Entry 5M5X (electron microscopy, 4.00 A resolution); this record covers chains B and R of the 17 polymer chains in the assembly.

== Chain B ==
Molecule: DNA-directed RNA polymerase I subunit RPA135
Organism: Saccharomyces cerevisiae
Notes: EC 2.7.7.6
UniProtKB: P22138 (RPA2_YEAST); numbering as in UniProt (aligned over 1-1203)
Amino-acid sequence (1203 residues; each row starts with the number of its first residue):
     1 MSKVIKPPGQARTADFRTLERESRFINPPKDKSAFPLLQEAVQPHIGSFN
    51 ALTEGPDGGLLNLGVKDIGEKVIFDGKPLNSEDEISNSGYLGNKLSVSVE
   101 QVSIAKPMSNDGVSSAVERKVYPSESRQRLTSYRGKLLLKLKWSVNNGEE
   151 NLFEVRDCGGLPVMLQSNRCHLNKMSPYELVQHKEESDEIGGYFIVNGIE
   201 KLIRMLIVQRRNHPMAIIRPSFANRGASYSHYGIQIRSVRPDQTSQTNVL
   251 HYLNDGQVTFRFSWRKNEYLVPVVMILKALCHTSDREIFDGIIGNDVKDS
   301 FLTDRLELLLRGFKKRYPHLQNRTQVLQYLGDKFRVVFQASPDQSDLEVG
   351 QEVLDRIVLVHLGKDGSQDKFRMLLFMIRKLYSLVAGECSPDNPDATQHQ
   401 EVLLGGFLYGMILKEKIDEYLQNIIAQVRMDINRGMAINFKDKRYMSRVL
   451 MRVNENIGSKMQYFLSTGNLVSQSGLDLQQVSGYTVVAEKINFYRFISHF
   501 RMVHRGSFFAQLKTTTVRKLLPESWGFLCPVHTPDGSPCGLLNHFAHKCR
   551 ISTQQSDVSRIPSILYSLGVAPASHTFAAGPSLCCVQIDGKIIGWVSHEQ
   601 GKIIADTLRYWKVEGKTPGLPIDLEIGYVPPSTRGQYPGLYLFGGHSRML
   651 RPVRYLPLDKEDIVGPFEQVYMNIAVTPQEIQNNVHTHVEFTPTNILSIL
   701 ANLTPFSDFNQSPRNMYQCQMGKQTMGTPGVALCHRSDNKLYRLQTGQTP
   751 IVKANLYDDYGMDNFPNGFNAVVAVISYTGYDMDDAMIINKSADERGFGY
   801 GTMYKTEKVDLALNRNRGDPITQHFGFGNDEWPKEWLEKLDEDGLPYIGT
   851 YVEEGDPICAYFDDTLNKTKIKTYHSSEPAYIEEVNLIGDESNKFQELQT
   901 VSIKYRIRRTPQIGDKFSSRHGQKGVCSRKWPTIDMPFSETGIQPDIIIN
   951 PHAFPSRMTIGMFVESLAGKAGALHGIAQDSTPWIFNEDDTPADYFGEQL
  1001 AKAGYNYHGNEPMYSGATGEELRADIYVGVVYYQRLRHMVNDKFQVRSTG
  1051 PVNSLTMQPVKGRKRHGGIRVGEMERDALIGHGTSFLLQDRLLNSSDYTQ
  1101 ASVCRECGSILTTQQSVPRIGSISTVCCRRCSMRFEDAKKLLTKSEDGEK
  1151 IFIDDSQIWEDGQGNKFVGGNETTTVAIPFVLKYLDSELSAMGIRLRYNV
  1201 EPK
Disordered / not traced: 1-12, 81-84, 112-116, 814-818, 1141-1147
Curated features (UniProtKB/Swiss-Prot):
  - zinc finger: Cys1104 to Cys1131 (C4-type)
  - modified residue: Ser2 (N-acetylserine), Ser81 (Phosphoserine), Ser1156 (Phosphoserine)
Metal / ion sites: Zn2+: Cys1104, Cys1107, Cys1128, Cys1131
What the authors report for this chain:
  - binding site for Template DNA: Arg452
  - conformationally variable residues (loop rearrangement): Ile218 to Tyr232

== Chain R ==
Molecule: 20-nt RNA strand
Sequence (20 nucleotides; each row starts with the number of its first residue):
     1 UAUAUGCAUAAAGACCAGGC
Disordered / not traced: 1-7

== Chain B / chain R interface ==
Pairs across the interface (20; chain B residue first):
  Arg204(B) - C16(R)  phosphate contact
  Arg204(B) - A17(R)  salt bridge to the phosphate
  Ser482(B) - C15(R)  hydrogen bond to the sugar
  Gly483(B) - C16(R)  sugar contact
  Arg495(B) - A17(R)  hydrogen bond to the sugar
  Ser507(B) - C16(R)  hydrogen bond to the phosphate
  Pro538(B) - G18(R)  phosphate contact
  Leu542(B) - G18(R)  phosphate contact
  Gln720(B) - G18(R)  phosphate contact
  Gln720(B) - G19(R)  hydrogen bond to the phosphate
  Gln724(B) - G18(R)  sugar contact
  His875(B) - A10(R)  hydrogen bond to the base
  Lys916(B) - G19(R)  hydrogen bond to the phosphate
  Lys916(B) - C20(R)  salt bridge to the phosphate
  Lys924(B) - C20(R)  salt bridge to the phosphate
  Arg1037(B) - G18(R)  sugar contact
  His1038(B) - G19(R)  sugar contact
  Val1060(B) - A12(R)  phosphate contact
  Arg1065(B) - A10(R)  phosphate contact
  Arg1065(B) - A11(R)  salt bridge to the phosphate
Also at the interface, not in a pair above, chain B (23 interface residues in all): Thr485, Val486, His504, Pro534, Asp535, Lys1043, Asn1053

== Summary ==
Chain B and chain R form an interface of 23 and 9 residues respectively; the contacts include 6 hydrogen bonds
and 4 salt bridges. Polar pairs include His875(B)-A10(R), Ser482(B)-C15(R) and Arg495(B)-A17(R). Cys1104(B),
Cys1107(B), Cys1128(B) and Cys1131(B) form the Zn2+ site. From the paper: a binding site for Template DNA at
Arg452(B); conformational variability at Ile218(B).
Here chain B is DNA-directed RNA polymerase I subunit RPA135 (Saccharomyces cerevisiae) and chain R is a 20-nt
RNA strand. Entry 5M5X (RNA Polymerase I elongation complex 1) was determined by electron microscopy,
deposited together with 5M5Y, 5M64 and 5M5W.
